1MW4 - chains A and B; structure by solution NMR.

[Chain A]
Protein: Growth factor receptor-bound protein 7
From: Homo sapiens
Notes: fragment: SH2 domain
UniProt: Q14451 (GRB7_HUMAN); residues 3-120 here correspond to UniProt positions 415-532 (UniProt number = residue number + 412)
Sequence (120 residues; numbered 1 to 120; the number before each row is that of its first residue):
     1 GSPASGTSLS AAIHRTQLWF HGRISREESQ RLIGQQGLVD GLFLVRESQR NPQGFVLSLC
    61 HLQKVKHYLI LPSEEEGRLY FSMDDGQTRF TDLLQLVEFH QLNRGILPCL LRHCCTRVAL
Differences from the reference sequence: cloning artifact (1-2)
Curated features (UniProtKB/Swiss-Prot):
  - site: Phe99 (Important for dimerization and for HRAS activation)

[Chain B]
Protein: Receptor protein-tyrosine kinase erbB-2
Notes: EC 2.7.10.1; fragment: SH2 domain binding site
UniProt: P04626 (ERBB2_HUMAN); numbering as in UniProt (aligned over 1135-1144)
Sequence (10 residues; numbered 1135 to 1144; the number before each row is that of its first residue):
  1135 PQPEYVNQPD
Differences from the reference sequence: modified residue (1139)
Modified positions: Tyr1139 (o-phosphotyrosine; PTR)
Curated features (UniProtKB/Swiss-Prot):
  - modified residue: Tyr1139 (Phosphotyrosine)

[Chain A / chain B interface]
Residue-residue contacts - 23 pairs, chain A then chain B:
  Arg26(A) - Glu1138(B)
  Arg26(A) - Tyr1139(B)
  Arg46(A) - Tyr1139(B)
  Glu47(A) - Tyr1139(B)
  Ser48(A) - Tyr1139(B)
  Asn51(A) - Tyr1139(B)
  Val56(A) - Tyr1139(B)
  His67(A) - Tyr1139(B)
  His67(A) - Val1140(B)
  Tyr68(A) - Val1140(B)
  Tyr68(A) - Asn1141(B)
  Leu69(A) - Tyr1139(B)
  Leu69(A) - Val1140(B)
  Leu69(A) - Asn1141(B)
  Ile70(A) - Val1140(B)
  Ile70(A) - Asn1141(B)
  Ile70(A) - Gln1142(B)
  Ile70(A) - Asp1144(B)
  Phe81(A) - Asn1141(B)
  Ser82(A) - Asn1141(B)
  Met83(A) - Val1140(B)
  Met83(A) - Asn1141(B)
  Asp84(A) - Val1140(B)
Interface residues without a listed pair, chain A (16 interface residues in all): Ile24, Glu27
Interface residues without a listed pair, chain B (7 interface residues in all): Pro1143

[Overview]
16 residues of chain A and 7 residues of chain B are in contact.
Chain A is Growth factor receptor-bound protein 7 (Homo sapiens) and chain B is Receptor protein-tyrosine
kinase erbB-2; the structure, Solution structure of the human Grb7-SH2 domain in complex with a 10 amino acid
peptide pY1139, was determined by solution NMR.
